Entry 1VQK (X-ray diffraction, 2.30 A resolution); this record covers chains 0 and B of the 32 polymer chains in the assembly.

# Chain 0
Molecule: 23S ribosomal RNA
Source organism: Haloarcula marismortui
Sequence (2922 nucleotides; each row starts with the number of its first residue):
     2 UUGGCUACUA UGCCAGCUGG UGGAUUGCUC GGCUCAGGCG CUGAUGAAGG ACGUGCCAAG
    62 CUGCGAUAAG CCAUGGGGAG CCGCACGGAG GCGAAGAACC AUGGAUUUCC GAAUGAGAAU
   122 CUCUCUAACA AUUGCUUCGC GCAAUGAGGA ACCCCGAGAA CUGAAACAUC UCAGUAUCGG
   182 GAGGAACAGA AAACGCAAUG UGAUGUCGUU AGUAACCGCG AGUGAACGCG AUACAGCCCA
   242 AACCGAAGCC CUCACGGGCA AUGUGGUGUC AGGGCUACCU CUCAUCAGCC GACCGUCUCG
   302 ACGAAGUCUC UUGGAACAGA GCGUGAUACA GGGUGACAAC CCCGUACUCG AGACCAGUAC
   362 GACGUGCGGU AGUGCCAGAG UAGCGGGGGU UGGAUAUCCC UCGCGAAUAA CGCAGGCAUC
   422 GACUGCGAAG GCUAAACACA ACCUGAGACC GAUAGUGAAC AAGUAGUGUG AACGAACGCU
   482 GCAAAGUACC CUCAGAAGGG AGGCGAAAUA GAGCAUGAAA UCAGUUGGCG AUCGAGCGAC
   542 AGGGCAUACA AGGUCCCUCG ACGAAUGACC GACGCGCGAG CGUCCAGUAA GACUCACGGG
   602 AAGCCGAUGU UCUGUCGUAC GUUUUGAAAA ACGAGCCAGG GAGUGUGUCU GCAUGGCAAG
   662 UCUAACCGGA GUAUCCGGGG AGGCACAGGG AAACCGACAU GGCCGCAGGG CUUUGCCCGA
   722 GGGCCGCCGU CUUCAAGGGC GGGGAGCCAU GUGGACACGA CCCGAAUCCG GACGAUCUAC
   782 GCAUGGACAA GAUGAAGCGU GCCGAAAGGC ACGUGGAAGU CUGUUAGAGU UGGUGUCCUA
   842 CAAUACCCUC UCGUGAUCUA UGUGUAGGGG UGAAAGGCCC AUCGAGUCCG GCAACAGCUG
   902 GUUCCAAUCG AAACAUGUCG AAGCAUGACC UCCGCCGAGG UAGUCUGUGA GGUAGAGCGA
   962 CCGAUUGGUG UGUCCGCCUC CGAGAGGAGU CGGCACACCU GUCAAACUCC AAACUUACAG
  1022 ACGCCGUUUG ACGCGGGGAU UCCGGUGCGC GGGGUAAGCC UGUGUACCAG GAGGGGAACA
  1082 ACCCAGAGAU AGGUUAAGGU CCCCAAGUGU GGAUUAAGUG UAAUCCUCUG AAGGUGGUCU
  1142 CGAGCCCUAG ACAGCCGGGA GGUGAGCUUA GAAGCAGCUA CCCUCUAAGA AAAGCGUAAC
  1202 AGCUUACCGG CCGAGGUUUG AGGCGCCCAA AAUGAUCGGG ACUCAAAUCC ACCACCGAGA
  1262 CCUGUCCGUA CCACUCAUAC UGGUAAUCGA GUAGAUUGGC GCUCUAAUUG GAUGGAAGUA
  1322 GGGGUGAAAA CUCCUAUGGA CCGAUUAGUG ACGAAAAUCC UGGCCAUAGU AGCAGCGAUA
  1382 GUCGGGUGAG AACCCCGACG GCCUAAUGGA UAAGGGUUCC UCAGCACUGC UGAUCAGCUG
  1442 AGGGUUAGCC GGUCCUAAGU CAUACCGCAA CUCGACUAUG ACGAAAUGGG AAACGGGUUA
  1502 AUAUUCCCGU GCCACUAUGC AGUGAAAGUU GACGCCCUGG GGUCGAUCAC GCUGGGCAUU
  1562 CGCCCAGUCG AACCGUCCAA CUCCGUGGAA GCCGUAAUGG CAGGAAGCGG ACGAACGGCG
  1622 GCAUAGGGAA ACGUGAUUCA ACCUGGGGCC CAUGAAAAGA CGAGCAUAGU GUCCGUACCG
  1682 AGAACCGACA CAGGUGUCCA UGGCGGCGAA AGCCAAGGCC UGUCGGGAGC AACCAACGUU
  1742 AGGGAAUUCG GCAAGUUAGU CCCGUACCUU CGGAAGAAGG GAUGCCUGCU CCGGAACGGA
  1802 GCAGGUCGCA GUGACUCGGA AGCUCGGACU GUCUAGUAAC AACAUAGGUG ACCGCAAAUC
  1862 CGCAAGGACU CGUACGGUCA CUGAAUCCUG CCCAGUGCAG GUAUCUGAAC ACCUCGUACA
  1922 AGAGGACGAA GGACCUGUCA ACGGCGGGGG UAACUAUGAC CCUCUUAAGG UAGCGUAGUA
  1982 CCUUGCCGCA UCAGUAGCGG CUUGCAUGAA UGGAUUAACC AGAGCUUCAC UGUCCCAACG
  2042 UUGGGCCCGG UGAACUGUAC AUUCCAGUGC GGAGUCUGGA GACACCCAGG GGGAAGCGAA
  2102 GACCCUAUGG AGCUUUACUG CAGGCUGUCG CUGAGACGUG GUCGCCGAUG UGCAGCAUAG
  2162 GUAGGAGACA CUACACAGGU ACCCGCGCUA GCGGGCCACC GAGUCAACAG UGAAAUACUA
  2222 CCCGUCGGUG ACUGCGACUC UCACUCCGGG AGGAGGACAC CGAUAGCCGG GCAGUUUGAC
  2282 UGGGGCGGUA CGCGCUCGAA AAGAUAUCGA GCGCGCCCUA UGGCUAUCUC AGCCGGGACA
  2342 GAGACCCGGC GAAGAGUGCA AGAGCAAAAG AUAGCUUGAC AGUGUUCUUC CCAACGAGGA
  2402 ACGCUGACGC GAAAGCGUGG UCUAGCGAAC CAAUUAGCCU GCUUGAUGCG GGCAAUUGAU
  2462 GACAGAAAAG CUACCCUAGG GAUAACAGAG UCGUCACUCG CAAGAGCACA UAUCGACCGA
  2522 GUGGCUUGCU ACCUCGAUGU CGGUUCCCUC CAUCCUGCCC GUGCAGAAGC GGGCAAGGGU
  2582 GAGGUUGUUC GCCUAUUAAA GGAGGUCGUG AGCUGGGUUU AGACCGUCGU GAGACAGGUC
  2642 GGCUGCUAUC UACUGGGUGU GUAAUGGUGU CUGACAAGAA CGACCGUAUA GUACGAGAGG
  2702 AACUACGGUU GGUGGCCACU GGUGUACCGG UUGUUCGAGA GAGCACGUGC CGGGUAGCCA
  2762 CGCCACACGG GGUAAGAGCU GAACGCAUCU AAGCUCGAAA CCCACUUGGA AAAGAGACAC
  2822 CGCCGAGGUC CCGCGUACAA GACGCGGUCG AUAGACUCGG GGUGUGCGCG UCGAGGUAAC
  2882 GAGACGUUAA GCCCACGAGC ACUAACAGAC CAAAGCCAUC AU
Not modelled in the structure: 2-9, 126-127, 715, 971-998, 1560, 1952-1963, 2137-2236, 2339-2343, 2665-2666, 2915-2923
Modified residues: 1MA (6-hydro-1-methyladenosine-5'-monophosphate) at position 628, OMU (o2'-methyluridine 5'-monophosphate) at position 2587, OMG (o2'-methylguanosine-5'-monophosphate) at position 2588, UR3 (3-methyluridine-5'-monophoshate) at position 2619, PSU (pseudouridine-5'-monophosphate) at position 2621
Bound ions: Na+ site 1: U12 (together with Sr2+) (shared with 2 residues of chain R); Mg2+ site 1 near G28 (its only coordinating residue here); Sr2+ site 1: C34, U457; Na+ site 2: C40, A442, C443; Na+ site 3: G56, A59, G61; Na+ site 4: G66, U108; Sr2+ site 2: G84, C85 (shared with 1 residue of chain T); Sr2+ site 3: C85, A86, C87 (shared with 1 residue of chain T); Mg2+ site 2 near U115 (its only coordinating residue here); Na+ site 5: C130, U146; Na+ site 6: C141, G142; Sr2+ site 4: G147, A183 (shared with 1 residue of chain M); 76 more Mg2+ sites not listed; 2 more K+ sites not listed; 58 more Na+ sites not listed; 87 more Sr2+ sites not listed

# Chain B
Name: 50S ribosomal protein L3P
Source organism: Haloarcula marismortui
Amino-acid sequence (338 residues; numbered 0 to 337; the number before each row is that of its first residue; numbering starts at 0):
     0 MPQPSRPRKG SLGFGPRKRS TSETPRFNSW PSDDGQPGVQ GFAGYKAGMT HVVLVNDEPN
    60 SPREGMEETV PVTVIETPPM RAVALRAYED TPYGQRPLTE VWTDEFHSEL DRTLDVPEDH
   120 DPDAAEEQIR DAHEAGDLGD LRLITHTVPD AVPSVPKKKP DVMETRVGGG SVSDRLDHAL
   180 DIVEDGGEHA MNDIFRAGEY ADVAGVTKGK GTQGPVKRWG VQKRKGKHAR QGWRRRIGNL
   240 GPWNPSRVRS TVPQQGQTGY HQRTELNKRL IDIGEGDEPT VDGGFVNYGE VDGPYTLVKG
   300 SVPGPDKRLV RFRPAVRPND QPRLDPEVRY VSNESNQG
Not modelled in the structure: 0
Bound ions: Sr2+ site 1: Asn27 (shared with G2810(0) of chain 0); Sr2+ site 2: Gln230 (shared with G836(0), U2615(0) of chain 0); Na+ near Gln230 (its only coordinating residue here); Sr2+ site 3: Asn243, Ser245; Sr2+ site 4: Arg310 (shared with C2672(0) of chain 0); Mg2+ site 1: Asn335 (shared with A2757(0) of chain 0); Mg2+ site 2 near Gly337 (its only coordinating residue here)

# Chain 0 / chain B interface
Residue-residue contacts (344; chain 0 residue first):
  U835(0) - Lys226(B)  phosphate contact
  U835(0) - Arg229(B)  salt bridge to the phosphate
  U835(0) - Gln230(B)  hydrogen bond to the phosphate
  G836(0) - Arg229(B)  phosphate contact
  G836(0) - Gln230(B)  phosphate contact
  U837(0) - Gln230(B)  phosphate contact
  U1234(0) - Pro244(B)  base contact
  U1234(0) - Arg246(B)  hydrogen bond to the base
  U1234(0) - Arg248(B)  hydrogen bond to the sugar
  A1732(0) - Thr211(B)  hydrogen bond to the sugar
  A1732(0) - Gln212(B)  sugar contact
  A1733(0) - Thr211(B)  sugar contact
  A1733(0) - Gln212(B)  sugar contact
  A1733(0) - Gly213(B)  hydrogen bond to the phosphate
  A1733(0) - Gln254(B)  sugar contact
  C1734(0) - Gly213(B)  phosphate contact
  C1734(0) - Arg234(B)  salt bridge to the phosphate
  C1734(0) - Arg235(B)  hydrogen bond to the sugar
  C1735(0) - Gly231(B)  sugar contact
  C1735(0) - Trp232(B)  phosphate contact
  C1735(0) - Arg233(B)  hydrogen bond to the phosphate
  C1735(0) - Arg234(B)  hydrogen bond to the phosphate
  C1735(0) - Arg235(B)  sugar contact
  A1736(0) - Gly231(B)  phosphate contact
  A1736(0) - Arg233(B)  salt bridge to the phosphate
  C1750(0) - Lys226(B)  base contact
  G1751(0) - Lys226(B)  hydrogen bond to the base
  C1753(0) - Lys226(B)  base contact
  C1753(0) - Arg229(B)  hydrogen bond to the base
  A1754(0) - Arg229(B)  hydrogen bond to the sugar
  U2034(0) - Gly225(B)  hydrogen bond to the phosphate
  C2035(0) - Lys224(B)  phosphate contact
  C2035(0) - Gly225(B)  hydrogen bond to the phosphate
  C2036(0) - Lys224(B)  salt bridge to the phosphate
  C2037(0) - Lys224(B)  hydrogen bond to the phosphate
  A2038(0) - Gln221(B)  phosphate contact
  A2038(0) - Lys222(B)  hydrogen bond to the phosphate
  A2038(0) - Lys224(B)  salt bridge to the phosphate
  A2039(0) - Val215(B)  phosphate contact
  A2039(0) - Lys222(B)  phosphate contact
  A2039(0) - Arg234(B)  salt bridge to the phosphate
  C2065(0) - Arg246(B)  hydrogen bond to the phosphate
  C2066(0) - Pro244(B)  phosphate contact
  C2066(0) - Arg246(B)  salt bridge to the phosphate
  G2073(0) - Asn243(B)  base contact
  G2090(0) - Gln253(B)  hydrogen bond to the base
  G2090(0) - Gln254(B)  hydrogen bond to the sugar
  G2091(0) - Arg235(B)  phosphate contact
  G2091(0) - Leu239(B)  base contact
  G2091(0) - Gln253(B)  hydrogen bond to the base
  G2092(0) - Trp232(B)  hydrogen bond to the phosphate
  G2092(0) - Arg235(B)  salt bridge to the phosphate
  G2092(0) - Leu239(B)  sugar contact
  G2093(0) - Asn238(B)  phosphate contact
  G2093(0) - Leu239(B)  hydrogen bond to the phosphate
  G2093(0) - Gly240(B)  sugar contact
  G2093(0) - Pro241(B)  hydrogen bond to the sugar
  G2093(0) - Trp242(B)  sugar contact
  G2093(0) - Pro244(B)  hydrogen bond to the sugar
  G2093(0) - Ser245(B)  hydrogen bond to the base
  G2093(0) - Arg246(B)  base contact
  G2093(0) - Val247(B)  base contact
  G2094(0) - Trp242(B)  sugar contact
  G2094(0) - Ser245(B)  sugar contact
  A2096(0) - Trp242(B)  sugar contact
  G2544(0) - His227(B)  base contact
  U2545(0) - Gln2(B)  hydrogen bond to the phosphate
  U2546(0) - Gln2(B)  base contact
  U2546(0) - Gln221(B)  sugar contact
  U2546(0) - Ile236(B)  sugar contact
  U2546(0) - Gly237(B)  hydrogen bond to the sugar
  U2546(0) - Asn238(B)  base contact
  C2547(0) - Arg5(B)  salt bridge to the phosphate
  C2547(0) - Lys8(B)  phosphate contact
  C2547(0) - Val220(B)  phosphate contact
  C2547(0) - Gln221(B)  hydrogen bond to the phosphate
  C2547(0) - Asn238(B)  hydrogen bond to the base
  C2547(0) - Pro252(B)  phosphate contact
  C2548(0) - Arg5(B)  salt bridge to the phosphate
  C2548(0) - Arg7(B)  hydrogen bond to the phosphate
  C2548(0) - Lys8(B)  hydrogen bond to the phosphate
  C2548(0) - Pro241(B)  base contact
  C2548(0) - Arg248(B)  sugar contact
  C2548(0) - Thr250(B)  hydrogen bond to the sugar
  C2548(0) - Val251(B)  sugar contact
  C2548(0) - Pro252(B)  sugar contact
  C2549(0) - Arg7(B)  salt bridge to the phosphate
  C2549(0) - Leu11(B)  phosphate contact
  C2549(0) - Arg248(B)  hydrogen bond to the sugar
  C2549(0) - Thr250(B)  sugar contact
  G2580(0) - Pro6(B)  phosphate contact
  U2581(0) - Ser4(B)  base contact
  U2581(0) - Arg5(B)  hydrogen bond to the phosphate
  U2581(0) - Pro6(B)  phosphate contact
  G2582(0) - Pro3(B)  phosphate contact
  G2582(0) - Ser4(B)  hydrogen bond to the phosphate
  A2583(0) - Pro3(B)  phosphate contact
  C2591(0) - Pro1(B)  phosphate contact
  G2606(0) - Pro241(B)  base contact
  G2606(0) - Asn243(B)  hydrogen bond to the sugar
  G2606(0) - Arg248(B)  base contact
  U2607(0) - Trp242(B)  stacking on the base
  U2607(0) - Asn243(B)  hydrogen bond to the phosphate
  G2609(0) - Asn238(B)  base contact
  G2609(0) - Gly240(B)  base contact
  G2609(0) - Pro241(B)  sugar contact
  G2609(0) - Trp242(B)  hydrogen bond to the sugar
  U2610(0) - Asn238(B)  base contact
  U2610(0) - Trp242(B)  phosphate contact
  G2613(0) - Arg223(B)  hydrogen bond to the sugar
  G2613(0) - Trp232(B)  sugar contact
  G2613(0) - Gly237(B)  base contact
  C2614(0) - Arg223(B)  hydrogen bond to the sugar
  C2614(0) - His227(B)  hydrogen bond to the sugar
  C2614(0) - Gln230(B)  phosphate contact
  C2614(0) - Trp232(B)  sugar contact
  U2615(0) - Lys226(B)  phosphate contact
  U2615(0) - His227(B)  sugar contact
  U2615(0) - Gln230(B)  phosphate contact
  G2616(0) - Lys226(B)  salt bridge to the phosphate
  A2653(0) - Arg246(B)  sugar contact
  A2653(0) - Val247(B)  hydrogen bond to the sugar
  C2654(0) - Val247(B)  sugar contact
  C2654(0) - Arg248(B)  sugar contact
  C2654(0) - Ser249(B)  phosphate contact
  C2654(0) - Gln253(B)  hydrogen bond to the sugar
  U2655(0) - Arg217(B)  hydrogen bond to the sugar
  U2655(0) - Ser249(B)  phosphate contact
  U2655(0) - Gln253(B)  hydrogen bond to the sugar
  U2655(0) - Gln254(B)  hydrogen bond to the sugar
  G2656(0) - Pro15(B)  phosphate contact
  G2656(0) - Arg16(B)  hydrogen bond to the phosphate
  G2656(0) - Lys17(B)  phosphate contact
  G2656(0) - Arg217(B)  hydrogen bond to the phosphate
  G2656(0) - Gly255(B)  sugar contact
  G2656(0) - Gln256(B)  hydrogen bond to the sugar
  G2657(0) - Lys17(B)  phosphate contact
  G2657(0) - Arg18(B)  hydrogen bond to the phosphate
  G2657(0) - Gln256(B)  sugar contact
  G2658(0) - Arg18(B)  salt bridge to the phosphate
  G2668(0) - Asp114(B)  hydrogen bond to the base
  U2669(0) - Thr112(B)  hydrogen bond to the sugar
  U2669(0) - Leu113(B)  sugar contact
  U2669(0) - Asp114(B)  sugar contact
  G2670(0) - Arg85(B)  base contact
  G2670(0) - Thr112(B)  sugar contact
  G2670(0) - Leu113(B)  sugar contact
  G2670(0) - Val161(B)  sugar contact
  U2671(0) - Arg25(B)  salt bridge to the phosphate
  U2671(0) - Arg85(B)  hydrogen bond to the base
  U2671(0) - Ile143(B)  sugar contact
  U2671(0) - Val161(B)  phosphate contact
  U2671(0) - Met162(B)  phosphate contact
  U2671(0) - Glu163(B)  hydrogen bond to the sugar
  C2672(0) - Arg25(B)  salt bridge to the phosphate
  C2672(0) - Arg85(B)  sugar contact
  C2672(0) - Tyr87(B)  hydrogen bond to the sugar
  C2672(0) - Arg141(B)  hydrogen bond to the phosphate
  C2672(0) - Met162(B)  phosphate contact
  C2672(0) - Glu163(B)  hydrogen bond to the phosphate
  U2673(0) - Tyr87(B)  sugar contact
  U2673(0) - Gln94(B)  hydrogen bond to the sugar
  U2673(0) - Arg141(B)  salt bridge to the phosphate
  G2674(0) - Tyr92(B)  sugar contact
  G2674(0) - Gly93(B)  phosphate contact
  G2674(0) - Gln94(B)  hydrogen bond to the phosphate
  A2678(0) - Leu11(B)  hydrogen bond to the sugar
  A2678(0) - Gly12(B)  base contact
  G2679(0) - Leu11(B)  sugar contact
  G2679(0) - Gly12(B)  sugar contact
  A2680(0) - Pro6(B)  base contact
  A2681(0) - Ser10(B)  hydrogen bond to the base
  C2682(0) - Arg316(B)  salt bridge to the phosphate
  C2707(0) - Asn59(B)  phosphate contact
  G2708(0) - Glu57(B)  phosphate contact
  G2708(0) - Asn59(B)  sugar contact
  G2713(0) - Pro6(B)  sugar contact
  U2714(0) - Arg7(B)  phosphate contact
  U2714(0) - Lys8(B)  phosphate contact
  U2714(0) - Gly9(B)  hydrogen bond to the phosphate
  U2714(0) - Ser10(B)  hydrogen bond to the phosphate
  U2714(0) - Phe13(B)  sugar contact
  G2715(0) - Gly9(B)  phosphate contact
  G2715(0) - Ser10(B)  hydrogen bond to the phosphate
  G2715(0) - Phe13(B)  sugar contact
  G2715(0) - Arg16(B)  salt bridge to the phosphate
  G2715(0) - Arg262(B)  hydrogen bond to the sugar
  G2715(0) - Glu264(B)  hydrogen bond to the base
  G2716(0) - Thr206(B)  sugar contact
  G2716(0) - His260(B)  salt bridge to the phosphate
  G2716(0) - Arg262(B)  salt bridge to the phosphate
  G2716(0) - Glu264(B)  sugar contact
  G2716(0) - Ser300(B)  hydrogen bond to the base
  G2716(0) - Pro302(B)  sugar contact
  C2717(0) - Lys45(B)  hydrogen bond to the phosphate
  C2717(0) - Met48(B)  sugar contact
  C2717(0) - Thr206(B)  phosphate contact
  C2717(0) - Lys207(B)  hydrogen bond to the phosphate
  C2717(0) - Ser300(B)  sugar contact
  C2717(0) - Val301(B)  sugar contact
  C2717(0) - Pro302(B)  sugar contact
  C2717(0) - Gly303(B)  hydrogen bond to the phosphate
  C2718(0) - Lys45(B)  salt bridge to the phosphate
  C2718(0) - Met48(B)  sugar contact
  C2718(0) - Lys207(B)  salt bridge to the phosphate
  C2718(0) - Gly303(B)  phosphate contact
  A2719(0) - Met48(B)  sugar contact
  A2719(0) - Thr49(B)  hydrogen bond to the sugar
  A2719(0) - His50(B)  hydrogen bond to the sugar
  A2719(0) - Pro70(B)  base contact
  A2719(0) - Asn335(B)  sugar contact
  U2756(0) - Gln336(B)  phosphate contact
  U2756(0) - Gly337(B)  hydrogen bond to the phosphate
  A2757(0) - Val285(B)  phosphate contact
  A2757(0) - Asn335(B)  phosphate contact
  A2757(0) - Gln336(B)  phosphate contact
  A2757(0) - Gly337(B)  hydrogen bond to the phosphate
  G2758(0) - Val285(B)  phosphate contact
  G2758(0) - Asn286(B)  phosphate contact
  C2759(0) - Lys207(B)  salt bridge to the phosphate
  C2759(0) - Lys209(B)  phosphate contact
  C2760(0) - Lys209(B)  salt bridge to the phosphate
  C2760(0) - Lys216(B)  salt bridge to the phosphate
  C2764(0) - Pro70(B)  sugar contact
  C2765(0) - Glu264(B)  base contact
  C2765(0) - Lys267(B)  hydrogen bond to the sugar
  C2765(0) - Lys298(B)  sugar contact
  C2765(0) - Gly299(B)  sugar contact
  C2765(0) - Ser300(B)  hydrogen bond to the base
  A2766(0) - Leu265(B)  hydrogen bond to the sugar
  A2766(0) - Asn266(B)  sugar contact
  A2766(0) - Lys267(B)  hydrogen bond to the sugar
  A2766(0) - Lys298(B)  salt bridge to the phosphate
  C2767(0) - Asn266(B)  hydrogen bond to the phosphate
  C2767(0) - Arg316(B)  hydrogen bond to the phosphate
  C2767(0) - Asn318(B)  hydrogen bond to the phosphate
  A2768(0) - Arg316(B)  hydrogen bond to the phosphate
  A2768(0) - Asn318(B)  hydrogen bond to the phosphate
  C2806(0) - Ser28(B)  hydrogen bond to the phosphate
  C2806(0) - Leu265(B)  sugar contact
  C2806(0) - Arg316(B)  sugar contact
  U2807(0) - Gly12(B)  base contact
  U2807(0) - Phe13(B)  sugar contact
  U2807(0) - Asn27(B)  hydrogen bond to the phosphate
  U2807(0) - Ser28(B)  phosphate contact
  U2807(0) - Thr263(B)  hydrogen bond to the phosphate
  U2807(0) - Arg312(B)  salt bridge to the phosphate
  U2808(0) - Gly12(B)  sugar contact
  U2808(0) - Phe13(B)  sugar contact
  U2808(0) - Gly14(B)  hydrogen bond to the sugar
  U2808(0) - Asn27(B)  hydrogen bond to the phosphate
  U2808(0) - Gln261(B)  hydrogen bond to the phosphate
  U2808(0) - Arg262(B)  phosphate contact
  U2808(0) - Thr263(B)  hydrogen bond to the phosphate
  G2809(0) - Gly14(B)  sugar contact
  G2809(0) - Pro15(B)  sugar contact
  G2809(0) - Lys17(B)  phosphate contact
  G2809(0) - Gln261(B)  phosphate contact
  G2810(0) - Lys17(B)  salt bridge to the phosphate
  G2810(0) - Thr20(B)  hydrogen bond to the phosphate
  G2815(0) - Tyr92(B)  hydrogen bond to the base
  G2817(0) - Arg95(B)  sugar contact
  A2818(0) - Arg95(B)  sugar contact
  A2818(0) - Pro96(B)  hydrogen bond to the sugar
  C2819(0) - Arg85(B)  hydrogen bond to the base
  C2819(0) - Pro96(B)  sugar contact
  C2819(0) - Leu97(B)  phosphate contact
  C2819(0) - Thr98(B)  sugar contact
  C2819(0) - Glu99(B)  hydrogen bond to the sugar
  A2820(0) - Leu97(B)  phosphate contact
  A2820(0) - Thr98(B)  phosphate contact
  A2820(0) - Glu99(B)  sugar contact
  A2820(0) - Trp101(B)  hydrogen bond to the sugar
  A2820(0) - His119(B)  phosphate contact
  C2821(0) - Asp114(B)  hydrogen bond to the sugar
  C2821(0) - Val115(B)  hydrogen bond to the sugar
  C2821(0) - Pro116(B)  sugar contact
  C2821(0) - Glu117(B)  phosphate contact
  C2821(0) - Asp118(B)  phosphate contact
  C2821(0) - His119(B)  salt bridge to the phosphate
  C2822(0) - Asp114(B)  sugar contact
  C2822(0) - Val115(B)  sugar contact
  C2822(0) - Pro116(B)  phosphate contact
  C2822(0) - Glu117(B)  hydrogen bond to the phosphate
  C2822(0) - Asp118(B)  hydrogen bond to the phosphate
  G2823(0) - Glu117(B)  phosphate contact
  A2827(0) - Asp114(B)  hydrogen bond to the sugar
  G2828(0) - Asp114(B)  phosphate contact
  U2837(0) - Glu22(B)  base contact
  U2837(0) - Val154(B)  base contact
  U2837(0) - Pro155(B)  base contact
  U2837(0) - Lys156(B)  base contact
  U2837(0) - Pro304(B)  phosphate contact
  U2837(0) - Asp305(B)  sugar contact
  U2837(0) - Lys306(B)  salt bridge to the phosphate
  U2837(0) - Arg307(B)  hydrogen bond to the base
  A2838(0) - Lys207(B)  phosphate contact
  A2838(0) - Gly208(B)  hydrogen bond to the phosphate
  A2838(0) - Tyr259(B)  sugar contact
  A2838(0) - Arg307(B)  salt bridge to the phosphate
  C2839(0) - Arg18(B)  hydrogen bond to the phosphate
  C2839(0) - Gly208(B)  phosphate contact
  C2839(0) - Lys209(B)  hydrogen bond to the phosphate
  C2839(0) - Gly210(B)  hydrogen bond to the phosphate
  C2839(0) - Gln256(B)  hydrogen bond to the phosphate
  A2840(0) - Gly210(B)  phosphate contact
  A2840(0) - Thr211(B)  hydrogen bond to the phosphate
  G2842(0) - Arg18(B)  hydrogen bond to the base
  A2843(0) - Arg18(B)  hydrogen bond to the base
  C2844(0) - Tyr259(B)  sugar contact
  C2846(0) - Pro155(B)  sugar contact
  C2846(0) - Lys156(B)  phosphate contact
  C2846(0) - Lys158(B)  phosphate contact
  G2847(0) - Arg111(B)  salt bridge to the phosphate
  G2847(0) - Pro155(B)  sugar contact
  G2847(0) - Lys156(B)  phosphate contact
  G2847(0) - Lys157(B)  hydrogen bond to the phosphate
  G2847(0) - Lys158(B)  hydrogen bond to the phosphate
  G2848(0) - Arg111(B)  salt bridge to the phosphate
  G2848(0) - Lys157(B)  salt bridge to the phosphate
  G2851(0) - Lys157(B)  hydrogen bond to the phosphate
  A2852(0) - Lys157(B)  salt bridge to the phosphate
  U2853(0) - Pro155(B)  sugar contact
  G2860(0) - Gly282(B)  hydrogen bond to the base
  G2860(0) - Gln336(B)  base contact
  G2861(0) - Asp281(B)  hydrogen bond to the sugar
  G2861(0) - Gly282(B)  sugar contact
  G2861(0) - Ser334(B)  hydrogen bond to the sugar
  G2861(0) - Gln336(B)  hydrogen bond to the base
  G2862(0) - Ser334(B)  hydrogen bond to the phosphate
  G2862(0) - Gln336(B)  sugar contact
  G2862(0) - Gly337(B)  phosphate contact
  C2897(0) - Phe284(B)  sugar contact
  C2897(0) - Val285(B)  sugar contact
  C2897(0) - Asn286(B)  hydrogen bond to the sugar
  C2897(0) - Gln336(B)  hydrogen bond to the base
  G2898(0) - Gly282(B)  sugar contact
  G2898(0) - Phe284(B)  sugar contact
  G2898(0) - Asn286(B)  phosphate contact
  G2898(0) - Tyr287(B)  sugar contact
  G2898(0) - Gly288(B)  phosphate contact
  G2898(0) - Glu289(B)  sugar contact
  A2899(0) - Gly288(B)  phosphate contact
  A2899(0) - Glu289(B)  sugar contact
Also at the interface, not in a pair above, chain 0 (126 interface residues in all): G834, A1737, A2089, A2095, U2539, G2712, G2845, G2863
Also at the interface, not in a pair above, chain B (145 interface residues in all): Thr257, Gly283, Arg310, Val315

# Summary
126 residues of chain 0 and 145 residues of chain B are in contact, with 119 hydrogen bonds, 35 salt bridges
and 1 aromatic stacking contact. Polar pairs include U1234(0)-Arg246(B), G1751(0)-Lys226(B) and
C1753(0)-Arg229(B). C34(0) and U457(0) coordinate Sr2+ site 1.
Chain 0 is 23S ribosomal RNA and chain B is 50S ribosomal protein L3P, both from Haloarcula marismortui; the
structure, The structure of CCDA-PHE-CAP-BIO bound to the a site of the ribosomal subunit of haloarcula
marismortui, was determined by X-ray diffraction, deposited together with 1VQ4, 1VQ5, 1VQ8, 1VQ9, 1VQL, 1VQM,
1VQO and 1VQP.
